2NOI - chains C and A of the 3 polymer chains in the assembly; structure by X-ray diffraction, 2.35 A resolution.

[Chain C]
Molecule: 15-nt DNA strand
Sequence (15 nucleotides; each row starts with the number of its first residue):
    16 GCGTCCAGGT CTACC
Disordered / not traced: 16-20, 30
Metal / ion sites: Ca2+: DC26 (shared with Cys-241(A), Leu-243(A), Val-246(A) of chain A)

[Chain A]
Name: N-glycosylase/DNA lyase
Source organism: Homo sapiens
Notes: EC 3.2.2.-, 4.2.99.18; fragment: 8-oxoguanine DNA glycosylase, DNA-(apurinic or apyrimidinic site) lyase
UniProt: O15527 (OGG1_HUMAN); residue numbers follow UniProt; this construct covers 12-327
Sequence (325 residues; numbered 3 to 327; the number before each row is that of its first residue):
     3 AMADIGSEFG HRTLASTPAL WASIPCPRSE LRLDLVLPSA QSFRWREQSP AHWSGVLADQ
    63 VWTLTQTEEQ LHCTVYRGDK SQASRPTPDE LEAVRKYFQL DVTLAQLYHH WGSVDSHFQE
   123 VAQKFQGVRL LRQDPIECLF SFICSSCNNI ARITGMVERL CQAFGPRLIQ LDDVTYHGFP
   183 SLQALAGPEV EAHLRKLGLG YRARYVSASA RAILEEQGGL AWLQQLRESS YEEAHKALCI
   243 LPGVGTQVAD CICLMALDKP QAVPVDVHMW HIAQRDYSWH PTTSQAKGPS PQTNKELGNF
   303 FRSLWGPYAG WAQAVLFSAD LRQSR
Disordered / not traced: 3-7, 80-82, 324-327
Sequence notes: cloning artifact (3-11); engineered mutation Ala-42 (Gly in O15527), Cys-149 (Asn in O15527), Gln-249 (Lys in O15527)
Metal / ion sites: Ca2+: Cys-241, Leu-243, Val-246 (shared with DC26(C) of chain C)
Curated features (UniProtKB/Swiss-Prot):
  - binding site (DNA): Arg-154, Arg-204, His-270, Gln-287
  - binding site (8-oxoguanine): Pro-266, Asp-268, Gln-315, Phe-319
  - natural variant: Gly-12 (G12E: Found in a kidney cancer sample), Arg-46 (R46Q: Found in a clear cell renal cell carcinoma sample), Ala-85 (A85S: Found in a lung cancer sample), Arg-131 (R131Q: Found in a lung cancer sample), Arg-154 (R154H: Found in a gastric cancer sample), Ser-232 (S232T: Found in a kidney cancer sample)
  - mutagenesis: Asp-268 (D268E/Q: No effect on activity; D268N: Decreases activity about 65-fold)

[How chain C and chain A interact]
Pairs across the interface - 27 pairs, chain C then chain A:
  DA22(C) with Cys-149(A), base contact; Arg-154(A), base contact
  DG23(C) with Ala-42(A), base contact; Cys-149(A), sugar contact; Asn-150(A), base contact; Asn-151(A), base contact; Ile-152(A), base contact; Gln-249(A), hydrogen bond to the base; Asp-268(A), base contact
  DG24(C) with Ser-148(A), hydrogen bond to the base; Tyr-203(A), base contact; Gln-249(A), hydrogen bond to the phosphate; Val-250(A), phosphate contact; Asp-268(A), phosphate contact; Val-269(A), hydrogen bond to the phosphate
  DT25(C) with Tyr-207(A), base contact; Gly-245(A), sugar contact; Val-246(A), phosphate contact; Gly-247(A), hydrogen bond to the phosphate; Thr-248(A), hydrogen bond to the phosphate; Gln-249(A), hydrogen bond to the phosphate; Val-250(A), hydrogen bond to the phosphate
  DC26(C) with Tyr-207(A), sugar contact; Leu-243(A), phosphate contact; Pro-244(A), phosphate contact; Gly-245(A), hydrogen bond to the phosphate; Val-246(A), phosphate contact
Other interface residues (no listed pair), chain A (24 interface residues in all): Ser-147, Ile-155, Ala-251, Cys-253, Val-267

[Overview]
The interface between chain C and chain A involves 5 residues on one side and 24 on the other; the contacts
include 9 hydrogen bonds. Polar contacts include DG23(C)/Gln-249(A), DG24(C)/Ser-148(A) and
DG24(C)/Gln-249(A).
Chain C is a 15-nt DNA strand and chain A is N-glycosylase/DNA lyase (Homo sapiens); the structure, Structure
of G42A human 8-oxoguanine glycosylase crosslinked to undamaged G-containing DNA, was determined by X-ray
diffraction together with 2NOB, 2NOE, 2NOF, 2NOH, 2NOL and 2NOZ from the same study.
